PDB entry 7FEI | electron microscopy, 3.91 A resolution | chains 2 and L of the 6 polymer chains in the assembly

[Chain 2]
Molecule: Capsid protein VP0
Source organism: Foot-and-mouth disease virus - type A
Notes: EC 2.7.7.48, 3.6.1.15
UniProtKB: J9PFK1 (J9PFK1_9PICO); residues 1-218 here correspond to UniProt positions 287-504 (UniProt number = residue number + 286)
Amino-acid sequence (218 residues; row label = number of the first residue in the row):
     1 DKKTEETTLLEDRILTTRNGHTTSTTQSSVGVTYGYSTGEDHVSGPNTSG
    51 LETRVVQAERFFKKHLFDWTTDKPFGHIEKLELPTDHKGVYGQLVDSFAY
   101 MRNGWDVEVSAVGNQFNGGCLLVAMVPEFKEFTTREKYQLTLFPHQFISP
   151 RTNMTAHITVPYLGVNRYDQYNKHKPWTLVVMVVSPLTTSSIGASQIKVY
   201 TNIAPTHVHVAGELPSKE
Unresolved in the structure: 1-12, 218
Sequence notes: conflict Lys2 (Asn288 in J9PFK1), Glu131 (Asp417 in J9PFK1), Thr134 (Pro420 in J9PFK1)

[Chain L]
Molecule: Ig lamda chain variable region
Source organism: Bos taurus
Amino-acid sequence (123 residues; each row starts with the number of its first residue):
     1 WAQAVLTQPSSVSGSLGQRVSITCSGSSNNIGRYDVGWYQQIPGSGLRTI
    51 IYASKNRPSGVPDRFSGSRSGNTATLTISSLQAEDEADYFCATGDYSSST
   101 SVFGSGTTLTVLGDYKDDDDKGG
Unresolved in the structure: 1-3, 113-123
Cystine bridges: Cys24-Cys91

[Chain 2 / chain L interface]
Contacting residue pairs (15):
  Asp68(2) - Arg69(L)  salt bridge
  Thr70(2) - Arg33(L)
  Thr70(2) - Tyr34(L)
  Thr70(2) - Asp35(L)  hydrogen bond
  Thr70(2) - Arg69(L)
  Thr71(2) - Arg33(L)
  Thr71(2) - Tyr34(L)
  Lys73(2) - Asp35(L)  salt bridge
  His77(2) - Ala53(L)
  Glu79(2) - Lys55(L)
  Glu79(2) - Asn56(L)
  Ser195(2) - Arg33(L)
  Gln196(2) - Gly32(L)
  Gln196(2) - Arg33(L)
  Gln196(2) - Arg69(L)  hydrogen bond
Other interface residues (no listed pair), chain 2 (10 interface residues in all): His65, Asp72

[In short]
10 residues of chain 2 face 8 of chain L across their interface; the contacts include 2 hydrogen bonds and 2
salt bridges. Among the polar pairs are Asp68(2)-Arg69(L), Lys73(2)-Asp35(L) and Thr70(2)-Asp35(L).
Chain 2 is Capsid protein VP0 (Foot-and-mouth disease virus - type A) and chain L is Ig lamda chain variable
region (Bos taurus); the structure, Complex of FMDV A/WH/CHA/09 and bovine neutralizing scFv antibody R55, was
determined by electron microscopy (same publication as 7FEJ).
